Entry 4D1S (X-ray diffraction, 1.66 A resolution); this record covers chain A.

== Chain A ==
Protein: Tyrosine-protein kinase JAK2
From: Homo sapiens
Notes: EC 2.7.10.2; fragment: kinase domain, residues 835-1132
UniProtKB: O60674 (JAK2_HUMAN); residues 835-1132 here = UniProt positions 835-1132
Amino-acid sequence (298 residues; numbered 835 to 1132; the number before each row is that of its first residue):
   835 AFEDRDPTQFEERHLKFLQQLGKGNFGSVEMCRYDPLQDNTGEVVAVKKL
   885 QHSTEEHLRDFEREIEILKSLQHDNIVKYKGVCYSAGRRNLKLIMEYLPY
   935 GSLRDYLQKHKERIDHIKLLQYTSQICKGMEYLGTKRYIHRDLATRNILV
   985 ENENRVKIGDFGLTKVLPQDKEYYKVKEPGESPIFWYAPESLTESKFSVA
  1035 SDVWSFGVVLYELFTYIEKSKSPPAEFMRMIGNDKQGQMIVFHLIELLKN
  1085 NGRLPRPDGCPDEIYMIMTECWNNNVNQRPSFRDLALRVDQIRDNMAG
Unresolved in the structure: 835-841, 859, 1011-1015, 1053, 1131-1132
Modified residues: Tyr-1007 (o-phosphotyrosine; PTR); Tyr-1008 (o-phosphotyrosine; PTR)
Small-molecule neighbours: BJG (2-(5-chloro-2-methylphenyl)-1-methyl-5-(2-{[4-(4-methylpiperazin-1-yl)phenyl]amino}pyrimidin-4-yl)-1H-pyrrole-3-carboxamide): Leu-855, Gly-856, Lys-857, Gly-858, Gly-861, Ser-862, Val-863, Ala-880, Lys-882, Val-911, Met-929, Glu-930, Tyr-931, Leu-932, Pro-933, Tyr-934, Gly-935, Asp-939, Lys-943, Arg-980, Asn-981, Leu-983, Asp-994
UniProt features mapped onto this chain:
  - active site: Asp-976 (Proton acceptor)
  - binding site (ATP): Leu-855 to Val-863, Lys-882
  - modified residue (Phosphotyrosine): Tyr-868, Tyr-966, Tyr-972, Tyr-1007, Tyr-1008
  - mutagenesis: Lys-882 (K882E: Loss of ability to up-regulate potassium voltage-gated channel activity of KCNA3)

== In short ==
Bound to chain A: compound BJG. From UniProt: active-site residue Asp-976, 10 ATP-binding residues and one
mutagenesis site.
Chain A is Tyrosine-protein kinase JAK2 (Homo sapiens); the structure, Pyrrole-3-carboxamides as potent and
selective JAK2 inhibitors, was determined by X-ray diffraction, deposited together with 4D0W and 4D0X.
